PDB entry 8V4S | electron microscopy, 2.49 A resolution | chains A and B of the 3 polymer chains in the assembly

# Chain A (and B)
Name: P2X purinoceptor 7
Notes: chain B of this document is another copy of the same molecule, construct and numbering; everything in this record applies to it too
Reference sequence: Q64663 (P2RX7_RAT); numbering as in UniProt (aligned over 1-595)
Sequence (595 residues; each row starts with the number of its first residue):
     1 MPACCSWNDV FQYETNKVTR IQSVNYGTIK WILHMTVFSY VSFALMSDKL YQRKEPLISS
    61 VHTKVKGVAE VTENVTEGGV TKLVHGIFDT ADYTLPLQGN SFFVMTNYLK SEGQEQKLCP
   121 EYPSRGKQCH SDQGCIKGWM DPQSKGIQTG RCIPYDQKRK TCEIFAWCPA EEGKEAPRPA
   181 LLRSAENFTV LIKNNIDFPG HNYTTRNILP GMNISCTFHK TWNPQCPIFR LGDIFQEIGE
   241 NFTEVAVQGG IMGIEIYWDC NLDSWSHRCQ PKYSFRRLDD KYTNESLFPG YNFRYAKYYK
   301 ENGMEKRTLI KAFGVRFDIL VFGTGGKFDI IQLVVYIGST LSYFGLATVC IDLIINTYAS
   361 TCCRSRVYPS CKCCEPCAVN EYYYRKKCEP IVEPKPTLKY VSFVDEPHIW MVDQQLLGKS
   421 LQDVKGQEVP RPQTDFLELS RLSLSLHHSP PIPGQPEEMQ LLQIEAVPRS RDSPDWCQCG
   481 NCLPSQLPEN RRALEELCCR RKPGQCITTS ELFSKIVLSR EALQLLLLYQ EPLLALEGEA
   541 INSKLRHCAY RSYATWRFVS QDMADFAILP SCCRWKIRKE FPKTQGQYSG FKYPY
Disordered / not traced: 1-5, 74-82, 443-471
Curated features (UniProtKB/Swiss-Prot):
  - region: S360 to C377 (C-cys anchor)
  - binding site (ATP): T189, R294, K311
  - binding site (Na(+)): S342
  - binding site (Zn(2+)): C479, C499, C506, C572
  - binding site (GTP): R546, H547, Y550, A567, K583, S589, G590
  - site: S342 (Selectivity filter 1)
  - modified residue: R125 (ADP-ribosylarginine)
  - lipidation (S-palmitoyl cysteine): C4, C362, C363, C374, C377
  - glycosylation (N-linked (GlcNAc...) asparagine): N74, N187, N202, N213, N241, N284
  - mutagenesis: F88 (F88A: Decreases inhibitory potencies of antagonists), F103 (F103A: Decreases inhibitory potencies of antagonists), R125 (R125A: Moderately decreases the affinity for BzATP. Does not affect the binding affinity of ATP), Q143 (Q143A: Reduces the affinity for both ATP and BzATP), I214 (I214A: Does not significantly affect the affinity for either ATP or BzATP), K297 (K297V: Does not affect the inhibitory potency of the tested antagonists)
Cystine bridges: C119-C168, C129-C152, C135-C162, C216-C226, C260-C269
Bound ions: Zn2+ site 1: C477, C479, C482, C498; Zn2+ site 2: C479, C499, C506, C572
Residues lining bound ligands:
  - GDP (guanosine-5'-diphosphate): S543, R546, H547, Y550, A564, D565, A567, I568, L569, R574, R578, K583, Q587, Y588, S589, G590, F591, K592
  - N-acetylglucosamine (NAG; 2-acetamido-2-deoxy-beta-D-glucopyranose), molecule 1: R178, N241, T243, E244
  - N-acetylglucosamine (NAG), molecule 2: R183, S184, E186, N187
What the authors report for this chain:
  - mutagenesis - R125A: unchanged signaling
  - mutagenesis - R125A/Q143A, R125A/I214A, R125A/Q143A/I214A, Q143A, Q143A/I214A: decreased signaling in response to ATP
  - mutagenesis - K127A, I214A: unchanged signaling in response to ATP
  - mutagenesis - R125A/Q143A, R125A/I214A, R125A/Q143A/I214A, Q143A, Q143A/I214A: decreased binding to ATP
  - mutagenesis - K127A, I214A: unchanged binding to ATP

# Interface between chain A and chain B
Contacting residue pairs - 161 pairs, chain A then chain B:
  N8(A) - Q427(B)
  N16(A) - N16(B)
  K17(A) - N16(B)
  K17(A) - K17(B)  hydrogen bond (backbone-backbone)
  K17(A) - E389(B)
  V18(A) - T15(B)
  V18(A) - N16(B)
  V18(A) - K17(B)  hydrogen bond (backbone-side chain)
  T19(A) - Y13(B)
  T19(A) - E14(B)
  T19(A) - T15(B)  hydrogen bond (backbone-backbone)
  T19(A) - K17(B)
  R20(A) - Q12(B)
  R20(A) - Y13(B)
  R20(A) - E14(B)
  I21(A) - Q12(B)
  I21(A) - Y13(B)  hydrogen bond (backbone-backbone)
  Q22(A) - F11(B)
  Q22(A) - Q12(B)
  S23(A) - F11(B)  hydrogen bond (backbone-backbone)
  V24(A) - F11(B)
  Y26(A) - Y13(B)  hydrophobic
  G27(A) - Q12(B)
  T28(A) - F11(B)
  K30(A) - Q12(B)  hydrogen bond (side chain-backbone)
  W31(A) - V10(B)  hydrogen bond (side chain-backbone)
  Y40(A) - V334(B)
  D48(A) - I331(B)
  L50(A) - I331(B)  hydrophobic
  Q116(A) - G86(B)
  Q116(A) - I87(B)  hydrogen bond (side chain-backbone)
  M140(A) - V68(B)
  M140(A) - E70(B)
  P142(A) - G67(B)
  K145(A) - V68(B)
  G146(A) - I87(B)
  I147(A) - E70(B)
  I147(A) - I87(B)  hydrophobic
  F165(A) - H85(B)
  F165(A) - I87(B)
  A166(A) - I87(B)  hydrophobic
  W167(A) - I87(B)
  W167(A) - D92(B)
  I251(A) - H62(B)
  E255(A) - I58(B)
  E255(A) - D197(B)
  R276(A) - I58(B)
  R276(A) - N195(B)  hydrogen bond
  R276(A) - D197(B)  salt bridge
  R276(A) - T204(B)  hydrogen bond
  L278(A) - S60(B)
  L278(A) - N195(B)
  L278(A) - R206(B)  hydrogen bond (backbone-side chain)
  D279(A) - R206(B)
  D280(A) - R206(B)
  T283(A) - K193(B)
  S286(A) - I214(B)
  L287(A) - K193(B)  hydrogen bond (backbone-side chain)
  L287(A) - I208(B)  hydrophobic
  L287(A) - I214(B)  hydrophobic
  F288(A) - K64(B)
  F288(A) - K66(B)
  F288(A) - L191(B)  hydrophobic
  F288(A) - K193(B)  hydrogen bond (backbone-side chain)
  Y291(A) - H62(B)
  Y291(A) - Q98(B)
  N292(A) - K64(B)
  N292(A) - Q98(B)  hydrogen bond (backbone-side chain)
  F293(A) - Q98(B)
  R294(A) - D89(B)  salt bridge
  R294(A) - T90(B)  hydrogen bond
  R294(A) - A91(B)
  Y298(A) - A91(B)  hydrogen bond (side chain-backbone)
  Y298(A) - D92(B)  hydrogen bond
  Y298(A) - K297(B)
  K300(A) - Y299(B)  hydrogen bond
  R307(A) - D89(B)  salt bridge
  R307(A) - A91(B)
  R307(A) - D92(B)  salt bridge
  L309(A) - A91(B)  hydrophobic
  R316(A) - S60(B)
  R316(A) - V61(B)  hydrogen bond (side chain-backbone)
  R316(A) - Q98(B)  hydrogen bond (side chain-backbone)
  R316(A) - G99(B)
  D318(A) - S60(B)  hydrogen bond
  L320(A) - S59(B)
  F322(A) - I58(B)  hydrophobic
  F322(A) - P199(B)  hydrophobic
  S339(A) - V335(B)
  S339(A) - G338(B)
  S339(A) - S339(B)  hydrogen bond
  S342(A) - L341(B)
  S342(A) - S342(B)  hydrogen bond
  Y343(A) - V334(B)  hydrogen bond (side chain-backbone)
  Y343(A) - I337(B)
  Y343(A) - G338(B)  hydrogen bond (side chain-backbone)
  T348(A) - Y13(B)  hydrogen bond (backbone-side chain)
  I351(A) - Y13(B)  hydrophobic
  D352(A) - Y13(B)  hydrogen bond
  D352(A) - T15(B)  hydrogen bond
  Y384(A) - R20(B)  hydrogen bond
  K387(A) - T15(B)  hydrogen bond
  K387(A) - N16(B)  hydrogen bond (side chain-backbone)
  K387(A) - K17(B)
  K387(A) - V18(B)  hydrogen bond (backbone-backbone)
  C388(A) - V18(B)
  C388(A) - R20(B)
  E389(A) - V18(B)  hydrogen bond (backbone-backbone)
  E389(A) - T19(B)
  E389(A) - R20(B)  hydrogen bond (backbone-backbone)
  E389(A) - K386(B)  salt bridge
  P390(A) - R20(B)
  I391(A) - T19(B)
  I391(A) - R20(B)  hydrogen bond (backbone-backbone)
  I391(A) - I21(B)
  I391(A) - Q22(B)  hydrogen bond (backbone-backbone)
  I391(A) - Y382(B)
  I391(A) - Y383(B)  hydrophobic
  I391(A) - K386(B)
  V392(A) - Y382(B)
  E393(A) - Q22(B)
  E393(A) - S23(B)
  E393(A) - Y383(B)
  P394(A) - V379(B)
  P394(A) - Y382(B)  hydrophobic
  D435(A) - D435(B)
  D435(A) - L437(B)
  L437(A) - Y529(B)
  E438(A) - E438(B)
  E438(A) - R441(B)
  L439(A) - R441(B)
  R441(A) - R441(B)
  K515(A) - L442(B)
  I516(A) - S440(B)
  L525(A) - L512(B)  hydrophobic
  L525(A) - K515(B)
  L526(A) - L439(B)
  L528(A) - E511(B)
  L528(A) - L512(B)  hydrophobic
  Y529(A) - L439(B)  hydrophobic
  Y529(A) - I516(B)  hydrophobic
  Y529(A) - W556(B)  hydrogen bond (backbone-side chain)
  Q530(A) - R557(B)
  P532(A) - I507(B)  hydrophobic
  P532(A) - S510(B)
  P532(A) - W556(B)  hydrophobic
  P532(A) - R557(B)
  L533(A) - V404(B)  hydrophobic
  L533(A) - R500(B)
  L533(A) - Q505(B)
  L533(A) - C506(B)
  R551(A) - F436(B)
  T555(A) - F436(B)
  T555(A) - L437(B)
  T555(A) - S440(B)
  V559(A) - L437(B)  hydrophobic
  Q561(A) - Q433(B)  hydrogen bond
  D562(A) - Y382(B)  hydrogen bond
  D562(A) - K386(B)  salt bridge
  Y595(A) - Y382(B)
  Y595(A) - R385(B)
Also at the interface, not in a pair above, chain A (101 interface residues in all): E14, A44, S47, L95, D141, N284, G290, A296, Y336, A347, I355, K386, T434, L442, A522, S552, Y593
Also at the interface, not in a pair above, chain B (95 interface residues in all): V24, N25, P96, E112, D329, I330, N356, R364, Y384, K387, C388, T434, T509, T555

# Overview
101 residues of chain A and 95 residues of chain B are in contact, with 39 hydrogen bonds and 6 salt bridges.
Polar pairs include R276(A)-D197(B), R294(A)-D89(B) and R307(A)-D89(B). The paper reports that R125A/Q143A,
R125A/I214A and R125A/Q143A/I214A of chain A, among others, reduce signaling in response to ATP; R125A/Q143A,
R125A/I214A and R125A/Q143A/I214A of chain A, among others, reduce binding to ATP; 8 substitutions were tested
in all.
Chain A and chain B are both P2X purinoceptor 7; the structure, Cryo-EM structure of the rat P2X7 receptor in
the apo closed state purified in the absence ..., was determined by electron microscopy (same publication as
8TR5 and 8TRJ).
